6OJQ - chains B and A of the 3 polymer chains in the assembly; structure by electron microscopy, 3.67 A resolution.

Chain B:
Protein: Tubulin beta-2B chain
Source organism: Bos taurus
UniProtKB: Q6B856 (TBB2B_BOVIN); the author numbering skips numbers that UniProt does not, so the offset changes along the chain: 1-44 = UniProt 1-44; 47-360 = UniProt 45-358; 369-436 = UniProt 359-426
Sequence (426 residues; numbered 1 to 436; 10 numbers in that range are skipped by the numbering (no residue carries them; nothing is unmodelled there); the number before each row is that of its first residue):
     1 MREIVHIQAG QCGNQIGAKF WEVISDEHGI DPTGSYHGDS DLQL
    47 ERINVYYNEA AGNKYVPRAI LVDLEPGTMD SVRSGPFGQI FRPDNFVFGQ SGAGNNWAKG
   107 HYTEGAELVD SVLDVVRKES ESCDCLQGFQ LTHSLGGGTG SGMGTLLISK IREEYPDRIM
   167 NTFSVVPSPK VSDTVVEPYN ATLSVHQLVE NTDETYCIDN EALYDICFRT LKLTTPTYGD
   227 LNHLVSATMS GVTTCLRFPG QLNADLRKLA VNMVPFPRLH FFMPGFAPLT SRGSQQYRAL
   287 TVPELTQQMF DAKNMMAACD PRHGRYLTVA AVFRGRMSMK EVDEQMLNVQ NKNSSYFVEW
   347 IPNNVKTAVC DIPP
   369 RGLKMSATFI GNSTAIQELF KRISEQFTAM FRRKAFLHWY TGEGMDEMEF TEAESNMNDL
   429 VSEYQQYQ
Construct notes: conflict Ala57 (Thr55 in Q6B856), Val172 (Met170 in Q6B856), Ala298 (Ser296 in Q6B856), Val318 (Ile316 in Q6B856)
Metal / ion sites: Mg2+: Thr145 (together with phosphomethylphosphonic acid guanylate ester)
Residues lining bound ligands: phosphomethylphosphonic acid guanylate ester (G2P): Gly10, Gln11, Cys12, Gln15, Gly98, Ala99, Gly100, Asn101, Ser140, Gly143, Gly144, Thr145, Gly146, Asp179, Asn206, Tyr224, Leu227, Asn228

Chain A:
Protein: Tubulin alpha-1B chain
Source organism: Bos taurus
UniProtKB: P81947 (TBA1B_BOVIN); numbering as in UniProt (aligned over 1-437)
Sequence (437 residues; numbered 1 to 437; the number before each row is that of its first residue):
     1 MRECISIHVG QAGVQIGNAC WELYCLEHGI QPDGQMPSDK TIGGGDDSFN TFFSETGAGK
    61 HVPRAVFVDL EPTVIDEVRT GTYRQLFHPE QLITGKEDAA NNYARGHYTI GKEIIDLVLD
   121 RIRKLADQCT GLQGFLVFHS FGGGTGSGFT SLLMERLSVD YGKKSKLEFS IYPAPQVSTA
   181 VVEPYNSILT THTTLEHSDC AFMVDNEAIY DICRRNLDIE RPTYTNLNRL ISQIVSSITA
   241 SLRFDGALNV DLTEFQTNLV PYPRIHFPLA TYAPVISAEK AYHEQLSVAE ITNACFEPAN
   301 QMVKCDPRHG KYMACCLLYR GDVVPKDVNA AIATIKTKRS IQFVDWCPTG FKVGINYQPP
   361 TVVPGGDLAK VQRAVCMLSN TTAIAEAWAR LDHKFDLMYA KRAFVHWYVG EGMEEGEFSE
   421 AREDMAALEK DYEEVGV
Unresolved in the structure: 38-46
Metal / ion sites: Mg2+: Glu71 (together with GTP)
Residues lining bound ligands: GTP (guanosine-5'-triphosphate): Gly10, Gln11, Ala12, Gln15, Ile16, Asp69, Glu71, Asp98, Ala99, Ala100, Asn101, Asn102, Ser140, Gly142, Gly143, Gly144, Thr145, Gly146, Ile171, Thr179, Glu183, Asn206, Tyr224, Leu227, Asn228, Ile231

Chain B / chain A interface:
Contacting residue pairs (81; chain B residue first):
  Arg2(B) - Pro72(A)
  Arg2(B) - Thr73(A)
  Arg2(B) - Lys96(A)
  Glu47(B) - Asp76(A)
  Arg48(B) - Pro72(A)  hydrogen bond (side chain-backbone)
  Arg48(B) - Thr73(A)
  Arg48(B) - Asp76(A)  salt bridge
  Asp130(B) - Lys96(A)  salt bridge
  Cys131(B) - Glu97(A)  hydrogen bond
  Leu132(B) - Glu97(A)
  Arg164(B) - Glu97(A)  salt bridge
  Pro245(B) - Glu77(A)
  Gly246(B) - Gln11(A)  hydrogen bond (backbone-side chain)
  Gln247(B) - Gln11(A)  hydrogen bond (backbone-side chain)
  Gln247(B) - Thr223(A)  hydrogen bond
  Gln247(B) - Tyr224(A)
  Leu248(B) - Gln11(A)
  Leu248(B) - Thr179(A)
  Leu248(B) - Tyr224(A)
  Asn249(B) - Gln11(A)  hydrogen bond (backbone-side chain)
  Asn249(B) - Glu71(A)
  Asn249(B) - Thr73(A)  hydrogen bond
  Asp251(B) - Asp98(A)
  Arg253(B) - Ala100(A)
  Arg253(B) - Arg105(A)
  Lys254(B) - Glu71(A)  salt bridge
  Lys254(B) - Ala100(A)
  Lys254(B) - Asn101(A)
  Ala256(B) - Trp407(A)  hydrophobic
  Val257(B) - Ala100(A)
  Val257(B) - Phe404(A)
  Val257(B) - Trp407(A)  hydrophobic
  Asn258(B) - Asn101(A)  hydrogen bond
  Asn258(B) - Val181(A)
  Asn258(B) - Val182(A)
  Asn258(B) - Phe404(A)
  Met259(B) - Phe404(A)
  Val260(B) - Phe404(A)
  Val260(B) - His406(A)
  Val260(B) - Trp407(A)  hydrogen bond (backbone-side chain)
  Pro261(B) - Phe404(A)  hydrogen bond (backbone-backbone)
  Pro261(B) - His406(A)  hydrogen bond (backbone-side chain)
  Phe262(B) - Lys401(A)
  Phe262(B) - Arg402(A)
  Phe262(B) - His406(A)
  Pro263(B) - His406(A)
  Thr287(B) - Arg221(A)
  Thr314(B) - Phe404(A)
  Met323(B) - Thr223(A)
  Ser324(B) - Arg221(A)
  Ser324(B) - Pro222(A)
  Met325(B) - Tyr210(A)
  Met325(B) - Pro222(A)
  Met325(B) - Thr223(A)
  Met325(B) - Tyr224(A)
  Lys326(B) - Tyr210(A)
  Lys326(B) - Arg214(A)
  Lys326(B) - Pro222(A)  hydrogen bond (backbone-backbone)
  Glu327(B) - Arg221(A)
  Asp329(B) - Val177(A)
  Asp329(B) - Tyr210(A)
  Leu333(B) - Gln176(A)
  Leu333(B) - Val177(A)  hydrophobic
  Glu345(B) - Leu397(A)
  Trp346(B) - Leu397(A)
  Trp346(B) - Lys401(A)
  Trp346(B) - Ala403(A)  hydrophobic
  Ile347(B) - Val181(A)  hydrophobic
  Ile347(B) - Met398(A)  hydrophobic
  Pro348(B) - Lys394(A)
  Pro348(B) - Leu397(A)
  Pro348(B) - Met398(A)
  Asn349(B) - Ser178(A)  hydrogen bond
  Asn349(B) - Thr179(A)
  Asn349(B) - Ala180(A)
  Asn349(B) - Val181(A)
  Val351(B) - Thr179(A)
  Val351(B) - Val181(A)
  Lys352(B) - Thr179(A)
  Lys352(B) - Ala180(A)
  Thr353(B) - Thr179(A)  hydrogen bond (backbone-backbone)
Interface residues without a listed pair, chain B (48 interface residues in all): Met1, Gln133, Ile165, Cys241, Leu242, Phe244, Asn337, Asn350
Interface residues without a listed pair, chain A (39 interface residues in all): Gln15, Val74, Glu183, Glu220, Val405

Overview:
48 residues of chain B face 39 of chain A across their interface; the contacts include 14 hydrogen bonds and 4
salt bridges. Among the polar pairs are Arg48(B)-Asp76(A), Asp130(B)-Lys96(A) and Arg164(B)-Glu97(A). Bound to
chain B: phosphomethylphosphonic acid guanylate ester. Chain A binds GTP.
Here chain B is Tubulin beta-2B chain and chain A is Tubulin alpha-1B chain, both from Bos taurus. Entry 6OJQ
(Monomeric kinesin-1 motor domain in no-nucleotide state bound to GMPCPP-stabilized microtubule) was
determined by electron microscopy.
